Entry 2P66 (X-ray diffraction, 2.50 A resolution); this record covers chains C and A of the 4 polymer chains in the assembly.

# Chain C
Molecule: 11-nt DNA strand
Sequence (11 nucleotides; row label = number of the first residue in the row):
     1 GCTGATGCGCC
Ion coordination: Na+ site 1: DG9 (shared with Thr101(A), Val103(A), Ile106(A) of chain A); Na+ site 2 near DC11 (its only coordinating residue here)

# Chain A
Molecule: DNA polymerase beta
Organism: Homo sapiens
Notes: EC 2.7.7.7, 4.2.99.-
UniProtKB: P06746 (DPOLB_HUMAN); residues 1-335 here = UniProt positions 1-335
Amino-acid sequence (335 residues; each row starts with the number of its first residue):
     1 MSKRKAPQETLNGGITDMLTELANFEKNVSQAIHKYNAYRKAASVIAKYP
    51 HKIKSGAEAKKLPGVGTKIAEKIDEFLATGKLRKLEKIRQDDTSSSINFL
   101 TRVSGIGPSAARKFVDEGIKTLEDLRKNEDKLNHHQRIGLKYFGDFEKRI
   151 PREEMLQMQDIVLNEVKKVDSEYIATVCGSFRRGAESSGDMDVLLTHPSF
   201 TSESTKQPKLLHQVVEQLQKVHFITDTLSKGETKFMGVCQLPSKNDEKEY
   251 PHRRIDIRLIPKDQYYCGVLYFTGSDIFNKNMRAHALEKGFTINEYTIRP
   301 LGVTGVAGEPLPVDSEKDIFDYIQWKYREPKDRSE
Unresolved in the structure: 1-6, 205-207
Ion coordination: Na+ site 1: Lys60, Leu62, Val65; Na+ site 2: Thr101, Val103, Ile106 (shared with DG9(C) of chain C)
UniProt features mapped onto this chain:
  - region: Arg183 to Asp192 (DNA-binding)
  - active site: Lys72 (Nucleophile)
  - binding site (K(+)): Lys60, Leu62, Val65, Thr101, Val103, Ile106
  - binding site (Na(+)): Lys60, Leu62, Val65, Thr101, Val103, Ile106
  - binding site (dATP): Arg149, Ser180, Arg183, Gly189, Asp190
  - binding site (dCTP): Arg149, Ser180, Arg183, Gly189, Asp190
  - binding site (dGTP): Arg149, Ser180, Arg183, Gly189, Asp190, Asp192
  - binding site (dTTP): Arg149, Ser180, Arg183, Gly189, Asp190
  - binding site (Mg(2+)): Asp190, Asp192, Asp256
  - modified residue: Lys72 (N6-acetyllysine), Arg83 (Omega-N-methylarginine), Arg152 (Omega-N-methylarginine)
  - cross-link (Glycyl lysine isopeptide (Lys-Gly)): Lys41 (interchain with G-Cter in ubiquitin), Lys61 (interchain with G-Cter in ubiquitin), Lys81 (interchain with G-Cter in ubiquitin)
  - natural variant: Leu22 (L22P: Found in a gastric cancer sample; uncertain significance), Tyr39 (Y39C: Found in a gastric cancer sample; uncertain significance), Gly118 (G118V: Decreased DNA-directed DNA polymerase activity), Arg137 (R137Q: Decreased function in base-excision repair), Arg149 (R149I: Decreased DNA-directed DNA polymerase activity), Asp160 (D160N: Found in a gastric cancer sample; uncertain significance), Cys239 (C239R: Found in a gastric cancer sample; uncertain significance), Lys289 (K289M: Found in a colon cancer sample; uncertain significance), Asn294 (N294D: Found in a gastric cancer sample; uncertain significance), Glu295 (E295K: Found in a gastric cancer sample; uncertain significance)
  - mutagenesis: Phe25 (F25W: No effect on 5'-dRP lyase activity. Decreased ssDNA binding), His34 (H34G: Decreased 5'-dRP lyase activity. Decreased ssDNA binding), Lys35 (K35A: Decreased 5'-dRP lyase activity. Decreased ssDNA binding. Loss of 5'-dRP lyase activity; when associated with A-68 and A-72. Decreased ssDNA binding; when associated with A-68 and A-72 ...), Tyr39 (Y39F: No effect on 5'-dRP lyase activity; Y39Q: Abolishes DNA polymerase and 5'-dRP lyase activity), Lys41 (K41R: Abolishes ubiquitination; when associated with R-61 and R-81), Lys60 (K60A: Decreased 5'-dRP lyase activity. Decreased ssDNA binding), Lys61 (K61R: Abolishes ubiquitination; when associated with R-41 and R-81), Lys68 (K68A: No effect on 5'-dRP lyase activity. Decreased ssDNA binding. Loss of 5'-dRP lyase activity; when associated with A-35 and A-72. Decreased ssDNA binding; when associated with A-35 and A-72 ...), Glu71 (E71Q: No effect on 5'-dRP lyase activity. No effect on structure shown by circular dichroism. No effect on ssDNA binding), Lys72 (K72A: Severely reduced 5'-dRP lyase activity. Does not affect ssDNA binding. Loss of 5'-dRP lyase activity; when associated with A-35 and A-68. Decreased ssDNA binding ...), Glu75 (E75A: Slightly decreased 5'-dRP lyase activity. Decreased ssDNA binding. No effect on structure shown by circular dichroism), Lys81 (K81R: Abolishes ubiquitination; when associated with R-41 and R-61), 5 further mutagenesis entries in UniProt

# Chain C / chain A interface
Contacting residue pairs - 20 pairs, chain C then chain A:
  DG7(C) - Ser109(A)  sugar contact
  DC8(C) - Gly105(A)  phosphate contact
  DC8(C) - Ile106(A)  phosphate contact
  DC8(C) - Gly107(A)  hydrogen bond to the phosphate
  DC8(C) - Pro108(A)  phosphate contact
  DC8(C) - Ser109(A)  hydrogen bond to the phosphate
  DC8(C) - Ala110(A)  hydrogen bond to the phosphate
  DG9(C) - Val103(A)  phosphate contact
  DG9(C) - Ser104(A)  phosphate contact
  DG9(C) - Gly105(A)  hydrogen bond to the phosphate
  DG9(C) - Ile106(A)  phosphate contact
  DG9(C) - Gly107(A)  phosphate contact
  DC10(C) - Arg254(A)  salt bridge to the phosphate
  DC11(C) - Asp190(A)  phosphate contact
  DC11(C) - Tyr271(A)  phosphate contact
  DC11(C) - Phe272(A)  phosphate contact
  DC11(C) - Gly274(A)  phosphate contact
  DC11(C) - Asp276(A)  base contact
  DC11(C) - Asn279(A)  base contact
  DC11(C) - Arg283(A)  base contact
Other interface residues (no listed pair), chain A (19 interface residues in all): His135, Asp256, Thr273

# In short
Chain C and chain A form an interface of 5 and 19 residues respectively, with 4 hydrogen bonds and 1 salt
bridge. Polar pairs include DC8(C)-Gly107(A), DC8(C)-Ser109(A) and DC8(C)-Ala110(A).
Here chain C is an 11-nt DNA strand and chain A is DNA polymerase beta (Homo sapiens). Entry 2P66 (Human DNA
Polymerase beta complexed with tetrahydrofuran (abasic site) containing DNA) was determined by X-ray
diffraction.
